Entry 7E1R (X-ray diffraction, 2.79 A resolution); this record covers chains A and B.

Chain A:
Molecule: 2-nitropropane dioxygenase
Organism: Helicobacter pylori
UniProtKB: A0A0B2E3F3 (A0A0B2E3F3_HELPX); residue numbers follow UniProt; this construct covers 1-363
Amino-acid sequence (372 residues; numbered -8 to 363; the number before each row is that of its first residue; numbers below 1 keep their minus sign (Met-8 is residue -8)):
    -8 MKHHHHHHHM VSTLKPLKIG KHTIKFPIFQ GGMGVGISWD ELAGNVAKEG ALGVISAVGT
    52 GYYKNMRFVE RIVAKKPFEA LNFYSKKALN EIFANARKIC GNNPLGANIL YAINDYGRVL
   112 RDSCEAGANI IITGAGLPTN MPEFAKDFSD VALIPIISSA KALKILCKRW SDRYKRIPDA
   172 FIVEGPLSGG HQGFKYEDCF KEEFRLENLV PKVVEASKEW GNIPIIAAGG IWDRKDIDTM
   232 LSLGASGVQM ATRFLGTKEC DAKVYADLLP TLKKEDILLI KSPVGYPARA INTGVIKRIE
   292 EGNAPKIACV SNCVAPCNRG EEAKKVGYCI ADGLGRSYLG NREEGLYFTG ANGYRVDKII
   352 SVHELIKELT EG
Not modelled in the structure: -8 to -3
Differences from the reference sequence: initiating methionine (-8); expression tag (-7 to 0)
Metal / ion sites: 4Fe-4S cluster Fe: Cys300, Cys304, Cys308, Cys320
Residues lining bound ligands:
  - FMN (flavin mononucleotide): Gly22, Gly23, Met24, Gly25, Ile28, Ser47, Asn99, Leu101, Ile147, Glu175, Leu178, Ser179, Gly180, Gly181, Ala219, Gly220, Gly221, Ile222, Gln240, Met241, Ala242, Thr243, Leu246, Tyr256, Phe339, Thr340, Gly341
  - holo-ACP (PN7; N~3~-[(2S)-2-hydroxy-3,3-dimethyl-4-(phosphonooxy)butanoyl]-N-(2-sulfanylethyl)-beta-alaninamide): Leu101, Gly125, Ala126, Gly127, Leu128, Ile147, Ser149, Glu175, Gly181, His182, Gln183, Gly184, Tyr277
  - 4Fe-4S cluster (SF4): Pro274, Cys300, Ser302, Asn303, Cys304, Val305, Cys308, Arg310, Gly311, Ala314, Cys320, Ile321, Ala322
From the paper describing this entry:
  - binding site for holo-ACP: Ile147, Ser149, Glu175, Gly184, Tyr277
  - catalytic residues: His182 (proposed by the authors, not directly observed)
  - mutagenesis - H182F, H182Q, C300A, C300S, C308A, C308S, C320A, C320S: abolished catalytic activity
  - mutagenesis - H182F, C304A, C304S: unchanged binding to flavin mononucleotide
  - mutagenesis - H182F: unchanged stability
  - mutagenesis - H182Q: decreased binding to flavin mononucleotide
  - mutagenesis - H182Q (Tm change 7.2 degC), C300A, C300S, C308A, C308S, C320A, C320S: decreased stability
  - mutagenesis - R164A (80 fold), C304A (20-fold): decreased catalytic activity
  - mutagenesis - R164A: decreased growth

Chain B:
Molecule: Acyl carrier protein
Organism: Helicobacter pylori
UniProtKB: chimeric construct of A0A0T6M3S8, A0A0B2DUK3: residues 1-35 from A0A0T6M3S8 (A0A0T6M3S8_HELPX) positions 1-35 (same numbers); residues 36-78 from A0A0B2DUK3 positions 36-78 (same numbers)
Amino-acid sequence (86 residues; row label = number of the first residue in the row; numbers below 1 keep their minus sign (Gly-7 is residue -7)):
    -7 GTSSMGYLMA LFEDIQAVIA EQLNVDAAQV TPEAEFVKDL GADSLDVVEL IMALEEKFGI
    53 EIPDEQAEKI VNVGDVVKYI EDNKLA
Not modelled in the structure: -7 to 3, 75-78
Differences from the reference sequence: expression tag (-7 to 0)
Covalently attached groups: holo-ACP (PN7) linked to Ser36
From the paper describing this entry:
  - post-translational modification sites: Ser36 (citing earlier work)

How chain A and chain B interact:
Contacting residue pairs - 18 pairs, chain A then chain B:
  Leu128(A) with Leu37(B), hydrophobic
  Thr130(A) with Asp56(B)
  Asn131(A) with Asp56(B)
  Ser150(A) with Leu37(B)
  Lys152(A) with Asp35(B), salt bridge; Leu37(B); Asp38(B), salt bridge; Glu41(B)
  Ala153(A) with Leu37(B)
  Ile156(A) with Leu37(B); Val40(B), hydrophobic; Glu41(B); Met44(B)
  Lys159(A) with Met44(B)
  Arg160(A) with Met44(B), hydrogen bond; Glu47(B), salt bridge; Ile54(B), hydrogen bond (side chain-backbone)
  Arg164(A) with Asp56(B), salt bridge
Interface residues without a listed pair, chain B (10 interface residues in all): Ile43
The authors on this interface:
  - specific contacts: Lys152(A)-Asp35(B) (salt bridge), Lys152(A)-Asp38(B) (salt bridge)
  - hot spots on chain A (mutagenesis) - R164A: abolished binding to Acyl carrier protein (chain B)

In short:
Chain A and chain B each contribute 10 residues to their interface; the contacts include 2 hydrogen bonds and
4 salt bridges. Polar contacts include Lys152(A)-Asp35(B), Lys152(A)-Asp38(B) and Arg160(A)-Glu47(B). The
authors report salt bridges between Lys152(A) and Asp35(B) and Lys152(A) and Asp38(B). From the paper: the
catalytic residue His182(A); H182F, H182Q and C300A of chain A, among others, abolish catalytic activity; 11
substitutions were tested in all.
Chain A is 2-nitropropane dioxygenase and chain B is Acyl carrier protein, both from Helicobacter pylori; the
structure, Crystal structure of Dehydrogenase/isomerase FabX from Helicobacter pylori in complex with
holo-ACP, was determined by X-ray diffraction, deposited together with 7E1Q and 7E1S.
